6EOL - chain A; structure by X-ray diffraction, 1.50 A resolution.

Chain A:
Protein: Galectin-3
Organism: Homo sapiens
UniProt: P17931 (LEG3_HUMAN); residue numbers follow UniProt; this construct covers 114-250
Sequence (138 residues; row label = number of the first residue in the row):
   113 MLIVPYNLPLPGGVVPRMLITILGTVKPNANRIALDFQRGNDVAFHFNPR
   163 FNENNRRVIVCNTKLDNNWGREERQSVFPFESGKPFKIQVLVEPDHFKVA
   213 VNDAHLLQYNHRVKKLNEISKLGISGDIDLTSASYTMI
Construct notes: initiating methionine (113)
Swiss-Prot annotation at these positions:
  - motif: Lys226 to Asp241 (Nuclear export signal)
  - binding site (a beta-D-galactoside): Trp181 to Gln187
  - modified residue: Ser188 (Phosphoserine)

Summary:
UniProt lists 7 beta-D-galactoside-binding residues.
Chain A is Galectin-3 (Homo sapiens); the structure, Human galectin-3c in complex with a galactose derivative,
was determined by X-ray diffraction together with 6EOG from the same study.
